4Q4W - chains 1 and 3 of the 4 polymer chains in the assembly; structure by X-ray diffraction, 1.40 A resolution.

== Chain 1 ==
Molecule: Coxsackievirus capsid protein VP1
Organism: Coxsackievirus A24
UniProtKB: V9VEF3 (V9VEF3_9ENTO); residues 1-305 here correspond to UniProt positions 581-885 (UniProt number = residue number + 580)
Sequence (305 residues; each row starts with the number of its first residue):
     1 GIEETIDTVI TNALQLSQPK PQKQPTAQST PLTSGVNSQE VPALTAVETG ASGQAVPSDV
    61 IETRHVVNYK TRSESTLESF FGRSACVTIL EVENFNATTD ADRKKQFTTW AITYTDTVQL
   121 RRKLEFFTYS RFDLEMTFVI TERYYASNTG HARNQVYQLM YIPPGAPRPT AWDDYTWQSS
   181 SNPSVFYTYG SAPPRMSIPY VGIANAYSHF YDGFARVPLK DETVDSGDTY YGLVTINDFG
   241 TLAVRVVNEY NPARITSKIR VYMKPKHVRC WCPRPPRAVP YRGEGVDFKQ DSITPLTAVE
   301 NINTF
Not modelled in the structure: 1-24
Bound ions: Ca2+ site 1: T26, A27, S29, N68; Ca2+ site 2: T33, S34, S58, I61; Ca2+ site 3: L44 (shared with 2 residues of chain 4)
Ligand contacts:
  - hexane-1,6-diol (HEZ), molecule 1: T88, I89, D116, T117, D174, Y175, Q178
  - hexane-1,6-diol (HEZ), molecule 2: N154, T188, Y189, G190, S191
  - hexane-1,6-diol (HEZ), molecule 3: Y230, V234, T235, E284

== Chain 3 ==
Molecule: Coxsackievirus capsid protein VP3
Organism: Coxsackievirus A24
UniProtKB: V9VEF3 (V9VEF3_9ENTO); residues 1-240 here correspond to UniProt positions 341-580 (UniProt number = residue number + 340)
Sequence (240 residues; row label = number of the first residue in the row):
     1 GLPTMLTPGS SQFLTSDDFQ SPCALPNFDV TPPIHIPGEV FNMMELAEID SMIPMNSVTG
    61 KANTMEMYPI PLDDKGSATP IFSISLSPAS DKRLQYTMLG EILNYYTHWT GSLRFTFLFC
   121 GSMMATGKIL LSYSPPGAKP PTTRKDAMLG THIIWDLGLQ SSCTMLAPWI SNTVYRRCIK
   181 DDFTEGGYIT CFYQTRIVVP SGTPTSMFML AFVSACPDFS VRLLRDTNHI SQRTLFARAQ
Not modelled in the structure: 235-240

== Interface between chain 1 and chain 3 ==
Pairs across the interface (179; chain 1 residue first):
  A27(1) with P217(3)
  Q28(1) with P217(3), hydrogen bond (backbone-backbone); D218(3)
  A43(1) with I153(3), hydrophobic; C163(3); T164(3), hydrogen bond (backbone-backbone)
  L44(1) with W155(3); S162(3); C163(3), hydrophobic
  T45(1) with Q160(3); S161(3), hydrogen bond (backbone-backbone); S162(3), hydrogen bond (backbone-backbone)
  A46(1) with S161(3); S162(3)
  V47(1) with T116(3); L118(3), hydrophobic; S162(3), hydrogen bond (backbone-side chain)
  E48(1) with L118(3); S161(3), hydrogen bond
  S52(1) with I49(3); D50(3), hydrogen bond (side chain-backbone)
  G53(1) with D50(3), hydrogen bond (backbone-side chain); R114(3), hydrogen bond (backbone-side chain); T116(3)
  Q54(1) with R114(3), hydrogen bond (backbone-side chain)
  A55(1) with R114(3), hydrogen bond (backbone-side chain); T164(3); L166(3)
  V56(1) with L166(3); P217(3)
  P57(1) with S112(3); L166(3); P168(3), hydrophobic
  V60(1) with L166(3), hydrophobic
  I61(1) with T151(3); P168(3), hydrophobic
  N68(1) with D218(3)
  K70(1) with T110(3); V174(3); Y175(3)
  R72(1) with N42(3), hydrogen bond (backbone-side chain); M44(3); E48(3), salt bridge; C216(3), hydrogen bond (side chain-backbone); P217(3); F219(3), hydrogen bond (side chain-backbone); S220(3)
  E74(1) with Y106(3), hydrogen bond (backbone-side chain); R222(3); L223(3), hydrogen bond (side chain-backbone); L224(3), hydrogen bond (side chain-backbone)
  S75(1) with N42(3), hydrogen bond; M43(3), hydrogen bond (backbone-backbone); M44(3); Y106(3)
  T76(1) with F41(3); N42(3)
  L77(1) with V40(3); F41(3), hydrogen bond (backbone-backbone)
  S79(1) with L224(3)
  F80(1) with M43(3), hydrophobic; Y105(3), hydrophobic; Y106(3); L224(3)
  R83(1) with T15(3); S16(3); L224(3)
  S84(1) with F13(3); T15(3), hydrogen bond (backbone-backbone)
  D116(1) with Q232(3), hydrogen bond (backbone-side chain)
  T117(1) with Q232(3)
  V118(1) with I230(3), hydrophobic; S231(3); Q232(3), hydrogen bond (backbone-side chain)
  Q119(1) with D226(3)
  R122(1) with E101(3), salt bridge; Y105(3), hydrogen bond; T227(3); H229(3); I230(3)
  K123(1) with Y105(3)
  F126(1) with M43(3), hydrophobic; M98(3), hydrophobic; Y105(3), hydrophobic
  F127(1) with V40(3), hydrophobic; M43(3), hydrophobic
  R131(1) with V30(3); T31(3), hydrogen bond (side chain-backbone); P32(3); P33(3)
  E135(1) with F19(3)
  T137(1) with F13(3)
  V139(1) with F13(3), hydrophobic
  P183(1) with A24(3); L25(3), hydrophobic
  A192(1) with S11(3)
  P193(1) with S11(3); F13(3), hydrophobic
  R195(1) with F13(3); D17(3), salt bridge; S21(3); P22(3)
  M196(1) with S21(3); P22(3)
  S197(1) with S21(3), hydrogen bond; P22(3), hydrogen bond (backbone-backbone); C23(3); A24(3), hydrogen bond (backbone-backbone)
  I198(1) with A24(3), hydrophobic
  P199(1) with C23(3); L25(3); F28(3), hydrophobic
  Y200(1) with F28(3); V30(3)
  V201(1) with L25(3), hydrophobic; F28(3), hydrophobic
  G202(1) with T31(3), hydrogen bond (backbone-side chain)
  A204(1) with T31(3)
  N205(1) with T31(3); P32(3), hydrogen bond (side chain-backbone); I34(3)
  A206(1) with I36(3), hydrophobic
  Y262(1) with F13(3), hydrophobic
  K264(1) with D17(3), hydrogen bond (side chain-backbone)
  R269(1) with E39(3), salt bridge
  C270(1) with E39(3); V40(3), hydrogen bond (backbone-backbone)
  W271(1) with I36(3), hydrogen bond (side chain-backbone); P37(3); G38(3); E39(3)
  C272(1) with P37(3), hydrogen bond (side chain-backbone); G38(3), hydrogen bond (backbone-backbone)
  P273(1) with V40(3); L46(3), hydrophobic
  R274(1) with M98(3)
  P276(1) with M98(3); E101(3)
  T294(1) with N63(3)
  P295(1) with N63(3); Y96(3), hydrogen bond (backbone-side chain)
  L296(1) with P54(3), hydrophobic; S57(3); N63(3), hydrogen bond (backbone-side chain); M67(3), hydrophobic; Y96(3), hydrophobic
  T297(1) with K92(3)
  A298(1) with S57(3); V58(3); T59(3); A62(3), hydrophobic; K92(3), hydrogen bond (backbone-side chain)
  V299(1) with S57(3), hydrogen bond (backbone-backbone); V58(3); K92(3); R93(3)
  N301(1) with V58(3)
  I302(1) with M55(3); N56(3); V58(3); P71(3); I81(3); F82(3); S83(3), hydrogen bond (backbone-backbone); R93(3), hydrogen bond (backbone-side chain)
  N303(1) with P80(3), hydrogen bond (side chain-backbone); I81(3); F82(3), hydrogen bond (side chain-backbone); S83(3), hydrogen bond
  T304(1) with S83(3), hydrogen bond (backbone-backbone); R93(3), hydrogen bond (backbone-side chain)
  F305(1) with S83(3); I84(3); S85(3), hydrogen bond (backbone-side chain); P140(3), hydrophobic; P141(3); Y188(3), hydrophobic; I189(3); T190(3)
Also at the interface, not in a pair above, chain 1 (84 interface residues in all): T30, T71, G82, Y129, I203, K266, P275, R277, V279, Y281, I293
Also at the interface, not in a pair above, chain 3 (96 interface residues in all): D18, I70, T79, I102, F212, S214, V221

== In short ==
The interface between chain 1 and chain 3 involves 84 residues on one side and 96 on the other, with 47
hydrogen bonds and 4 salt bridges. Polar pairs include R72(1)-E48(3), R122(1)-E101(3) and R195(1)-D17(3). One
hexane-1,6-diol molecule is bound between chain 1 and chain 3.
Here chain 1 is Coxsackievirus capsid protein VP1 and chain 3 is Coxsackievirus capsid protein VP3, both from
Coxsackievirus A24. Entry 4Q4W (High-resolution crystal structure of Coxsackievirus A24v) was determined by
X-ray diffraction, deposited together with 4Q4V, 4Q4X and 4Q4Y.
